6CHB - chains F and M of the 18 polymer chains in the assembly; structure by X-ray diffraction, 6.80 A resolution (low resolution: residue-level contacts below are approximate; hydrogen-bond / salt-bridge calls are withheld).

== Chain F ==
Protein: Envelope glycoprotein gp120
Organism: Human immunodeficiency virus 1
Reference sequence: Q2N0S6 (Q2N0S6_9HIV1); the construct lacks a stretch of the UniProt sequence and is renumbered around it, so the offset changes along the chain: 31-140 = UniProt 30-139; 149-185 = UniProt 140-176; 187-309 = UniProt 186-308; 312-321 = UniProt 309-318; 2 more segments
Sequence (479 residues; numbered 31 to 511 plus 10 insertion-coded residues; 12 numbers in that range are skipped by the numbering (no residue carries them; nothing is unmodelled there); the number before each row is that of its first residue; a row labelled like 185A-185I holds insertion residues (185A, then the next letters in order)):
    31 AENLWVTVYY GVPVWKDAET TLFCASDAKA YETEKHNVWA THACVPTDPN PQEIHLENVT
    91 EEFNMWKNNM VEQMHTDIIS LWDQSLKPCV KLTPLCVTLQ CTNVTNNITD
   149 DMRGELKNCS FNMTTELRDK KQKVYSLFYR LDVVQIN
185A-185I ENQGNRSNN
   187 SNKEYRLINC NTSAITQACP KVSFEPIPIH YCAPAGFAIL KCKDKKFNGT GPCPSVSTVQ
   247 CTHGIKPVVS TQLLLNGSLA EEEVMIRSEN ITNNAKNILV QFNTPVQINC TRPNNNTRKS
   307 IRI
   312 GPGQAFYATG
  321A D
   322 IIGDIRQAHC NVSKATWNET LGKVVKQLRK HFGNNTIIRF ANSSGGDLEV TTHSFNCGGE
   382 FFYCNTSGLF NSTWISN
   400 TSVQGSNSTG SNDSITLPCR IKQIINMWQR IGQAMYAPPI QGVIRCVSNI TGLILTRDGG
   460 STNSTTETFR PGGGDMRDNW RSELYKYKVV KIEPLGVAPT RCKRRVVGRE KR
Unresolved in the structure: 149-151, 185A-185I, 400-410, 506-511
Disulfide bonds: Cys-54/Cys-74, Cys-119/Cys-205, Cys-126/Cys-196, Cys-131/Cys-157, Cys-218/Cys-247, Cys-228/Cys-239, Cys-296/Cys-331, Cys-385/Cys-418
Differences from the reference sequence: conflict Asn-332 (Thr330 in Q2N0S6); engineered mutation Cys-501 (Ala498 in Q2N0S6)
From the paper describing this entry:
  - post-translational modification sites: Asn-332

== Chain M ==
Protein: IOMA Heavy Chain
Organism: Homo sapiens
Sequence (232 residues; each row starts with the number of its first residue; a row labelled like 82A-82C holds insertion residues (82A, then the next letters in order)):
     1 EVQLVESGAQ VKKPGASVTV SCTASGYKFT GYHMHWVRQA PGRGLEWMGW IN
   52A P
    53 FRGAVKYPQN FRGRVSMTRD TSMEIFYMEL
82A-82C SRL
    83 TSDDTAVYYC AREMFDSS
100A-100I ADWSPWRGM
   101 VAWGQGTLVT VSSASTKGPS VFPLAPSSKS TSGGTAALGC LVKDYFPEPV TVSWNSGALT
   161 SGVHTFPAVL QSSGLYSLSS VVTVPSSSLG TQTYICNVNH KPSNTKVDKR VEPKSCDKT
Unresolved in the structure: 113-219
Disulfide bonds: Cys-22/Cys-92

== Interface between chain F and chain M ==
Pairs across the interface (41):
  Lys-97(F) / Asp-100B(M)
  Asn-197(F) / Met-75(M)
  Thr-198(F) / Ser-74(M)
  Asn-279(F) / Ser-100D(M)
  Asn-279(F) / Pro-100E(M)
  Asn-279(F) / Trp-100F(M)
  Asn-280(F) / Lys-58(M)
  Asn-280(F) / Trp-100F(M)
  Ala-281(F) / Trp-50(M)
  Ala-281(F) / Trp-100C(M)
  Ala-281(F) / Trp-100F(M)
  Lys-282(F) / Trp-100C(M)
  Lys-282(F) / Ser-100D(M)
  Asn-283(F) / Trp-100C(M)
  Ser-365(F) / Val-57(M)
  Ser-365(F) / Lys-58(M)
  Ser-365(F) / Tyr-59(M)
  Gly-366(F) / Gly-55(M)
  Gly-366(F) / Ala-56(M)
  Gly-366(F) / Val-57(M)
  Gly-367(F) / Arg-54(M)
  Gly-367(F) / Gly-55(M)
  Asp-368(F) / Arg-54(M)
  Asp-368(F) / Arg-71(M)
  Glu-370(F) / Arg-54(M)
  Val-371(F) / Arg-54(M)
  Gln-428(F) / Arg-54(M)
  Gln-428(F) / Thr-73(M)
  Arg-456(F) / Lys-58(M)
  Asp-457(F) / Lys-58(M)
  Asp-457(F) / Gln-61(M)
  Gly-458(F) / Lys-58(M)
  Ser-460(F) / Gln-61(M)
  Thr-467(F) / Gln-61(M)
  Arg-469(F) / Lys-58(M)
  Arg-469(F) / Gln-61(M)
  Arg-469(F) / Arg-64(M)
  Asp-474(F) / Phe-53(M)
  Asp-474(F) / Trp-100C(M)
  Arg-476(F) / Ser-100(M)
  Arg-476(F) / Ala-100A(M)
Other interface residues (no listed pair), chain F (27 interface residues in all): Glu-102, Glu-275, Ile-430, Gly-472

== Summary ==
The interface between chain F and chain M involves 27 residues on one side and 21 on the other. From the
paper: a modification site at Asn-332(F).
Chain F is Envelope glycoprotein gp120 (Human immunodeficiency virus 1) and chain M is IOMA Heavy Chain (Homo
sapiens); the structure, Crystal structure of a natively-glycosylated BG505 SOSIP.664 HIV-1 Envelope Trimer in
complex with the broadly-neutralizing antibodies ..., was determined by X-ray diffraction together with 6CH7,
6CH8 and 6CH9 from the same study.
